PDB entry 4H8A | X-ray diffraction, 1.64 A resolution | chains A and B

[Chain A (and B)]
Protein: Ureidoglycolate dehydrogenase
Organism: Escherichia coli
Notes: EC 1.1.1.154; chain B of this document is another copy of the same molecule, construct and numbering; everything in this record applies to it too
Reference sequence: P77555 (ALLD_ECOLI); numbering as in UniProt (aligned over 1-337)
Amino-acid sequence (339 residues; each row starts with the number of its first residue; numbers below 1 keep their minus sign (Gly-1 is residue -1)):
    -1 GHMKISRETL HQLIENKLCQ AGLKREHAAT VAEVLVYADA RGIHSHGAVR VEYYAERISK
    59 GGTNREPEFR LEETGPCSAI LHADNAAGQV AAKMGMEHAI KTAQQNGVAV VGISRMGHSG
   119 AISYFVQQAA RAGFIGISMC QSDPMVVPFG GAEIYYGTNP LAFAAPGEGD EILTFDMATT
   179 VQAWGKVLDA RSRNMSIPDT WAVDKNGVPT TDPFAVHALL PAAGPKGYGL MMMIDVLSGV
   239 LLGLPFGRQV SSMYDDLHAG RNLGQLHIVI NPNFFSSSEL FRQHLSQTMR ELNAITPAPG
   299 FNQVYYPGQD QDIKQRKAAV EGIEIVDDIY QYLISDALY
Unresolved in the structure: -1 to 0 (chain B: -1 to 2, 316-337)
Construct notes: expression tag (-1 to 0)
Small-molecule neighbours:
  - NADH (NAI; 1,4-dihydronicotinamide adenine dinucleotide), molecule 1: Ile41, His44, His116, Gly118, Ala119, Ile120, Cys138, Gln139, Ser140, Thr156, Pro158, Thr172, Phe173, Asp174, Met175, Ala176, Gln180, Ala181, Lys184, Tyr303, Tyr304, Pro305, Gly306, Asp308, Gln309
  - NADH (NAI), molecule 2: Phe147, Pro223, Lys224, Tyr226
Curated features (UniProtKB/Swiss-Prot):
  - active site: His116 (Proton acceptor)
  - binding site (NAD(+)): Ser140, Asp174 to Ala176, Lys224, Gly306 to Asp308
  - site: Arg48 (Plays a crucial role in stabilizing the binding of (S)-ureidoglycolate)
  - mutagenesis: Ser43 (S43A: 4- and 10-fold decrease of the affinity for NAD and (S)-ureidoglycolate, respectively. Strong decrease of the catalytic efficiency), His44 (H44A: 16-fold decrease of the affinity for (S)-ureidoglycolate, but same affinity for NAD compared to the wild-type. Strong decrease of the catalytic efficiency), Arg48 (R48A: Loss of dehydrogenase activity), Tyr52 (Y52F: 2- and 16-fold decrease of the affinity for NAD and (S)-ureidoglycolate, respectively. Strong decrease of the catalytic efficiency), His116 (H116A: Loss of dehydrogenase activity), Ser140 (S140A: 2- and 12-fold decrease of the affinity for NAD and (S)-ureidoglycolate, respectively. Strong decrease of the catalytic efficiency), Asp141 (D141A: 5-fold decrease of the affinity for (S)-ureidoglycolate, but same affinity for NAD compared to the wild-type. Strong decrease of the catalytic efficiency ...), Met251 (M251A: 2- and 13-fold decrease of the affinity for NAD and (S)-ureidoglycolate, respectively. Slight decrease of the catalytic efficiency), Arg259 (R259A: 2- and 12-fold decrease of the affinity for NAD and (S)-ureidoglycolate, respectively. Slight decrease of the catalytic efficiency)
From the paper describing this entry:
  - binding site for NADH: His44, His116, Ser140, Phe147, Thr156, Pro158, Asp174, Pro223, Lys224, Tyr226, Tyr303, Tyr304, Pro305, Gly306, Asp308
  - conformationally variable residues (domain motion, side-chain flip): His44, Asp174, Val179 to Ser194, Asp308
  - specificity-determining residues: Asp308, Gln309

[Chain A / chain B interface]
Contacting residue pairs - 138 pairs, chain A then chain B:
  Thr72(A) - Phe272(B)  hydrogen bond (side chain-backbone)
  Pro74(A) - Asn104(B)
  Cys75(A) - Cys75(B)  hydrogen bond
  Ser76(A) - Phe272(B)
  Ser76(A) - Phe273(B)
  Ala77(A) - Phe273(B)
  Ile78(A) - Phe273(B)
  Asn104(A) - Pro74(B)
  Val106(A) - Val106(B)  hydrophobic
  Val106(A) - Val108(B)  hydrophobic
  Val108(A) - Val106(B)  hydrophobic
  Val108(A) - Phe273(B)
  Ile133(A) - Leu239(B)  hydrophobic
  Pro146(A) - Leu290(B)  hydrophobic
  Pro146(A) - Val302(B)  hydrophobic
  Phe147(A) - Phe299(B)  hydrophobic
  Phe147(A) - Val302(B)
  Gly148(A) - Pro295(B)
  Gly148(A) - Ala296(B)  hydrogen bond (backbone-backbone)
  Gly148(A) - Phe299(B)
  Gly148(A) - Val302(B)
  Gly149(A) - Thr294(B)
  Gly149(A) - Ala296(B)
  Gly149(A) - Val302(B)
  Ala150(A) - Thr294(B)  hydrogen bond (backbone-backbone)
  Ala150(A) - Pro295(B)
  Glu151(A) - Ile293(B)
  Glu151(A) - Thr294(B)  hydrogen bond (side chain-backbone)
  Tyr153(A) - Thr286(B)
  Tyr153(A) - Glu289(B)  hydrogen bond
  Tyr153(A) - Leu290(B)  hydrophobic
  Tyr154(A) - Thr286(B)
  Tyr154(A) - Leu290(B)
  Leu159(A) - Leu228(B)  hydrophobic
  Phe161(A) - Met230(B)  hydrophobic
  Phe161(A) - Met231(B)  hydrophobic
  Phe161(A) - Val234(B)  hydrophobic
  Leu171(A) - Met230(B)  hydrophobic
  Phe173(A) - Pro223(B)
  Phe173(A) - Lys224(B)
  Phe173(A) - Gly227(B)
  Phe173(A) - Leu228(B)
  Phe173(A) - Met231(B)  hydrophobic
  Met175(A) - Lys224(B)
  Ala176(A) - Lys224(B)  hydrogen bond (backbone-side chain)
  Thr178(A) - Lys224(B)  hydrogen bond (backbone-side chain)
  Val179(A) - Lys224(B)
  Asn204(A) - Pro297(B)
  Gly205(A) - Ala296(B)
  Val206(A) - Pro297(B)  hydrophobic
  Pro223(A) - Phe173(B)
  Lys224(A) - Phe173(B)
  Lys224(A) - Met175(B)
  Lys224(A) - Ala176(B)  hydrogen bond (side chain-backbone)
  Lys224(A) - Thr178(B)  hydrogen bond (side chain-backbone)
  Lys224(A) - Val179(B)  hydrogen bond (side chain-backbone)
  Tyr226(A) - Leu290(B)
  Tyr226(A) - Tyr303(B)  hydrogen bond (side chain-backbone)
  Tyr226(A) - Tyr304(B)
  Tyr226(A) - Pro305(B)
  Gly227(A) - Phe173(B)
  Leu228(A) - Leu159(B)  hydrophobic
  Leu228(A) - Phe173(B)
  Leu228(A) - Leu228(B)  hydrophobic
  Met230(A) - Phe161(B)  hydrophobic
  Met230(A) - Leu171(B)  hydrophobic
  Met231(A) - Phe161(B)  hydrophobic
  Met231(A) - Phe173(B)  hydrophobic
  Val234(A) - Phe161(B)  hydrophobic
  Val234(A) - Phe279(B)  hydrophobic
  Leu235(A) - Ile268(B)  hydrophobic
  Val238(A) - Ser274(B)
  Val238(A) - Phe279(B)  hydrophobic
  Val238(A) - His282(B)
  Val238(A) - Leu283(B)  hydrophobic
  Leu239(A) - Ile133(B)  hydrophobic
  Leu239(A) - Pro270(B)  hydrophobic
  Leu239(A) - Phe273(B)
  Leu239(A) - Ser274(B)  hydrogen bond (backbone-side chain)
  Leu239(A) - Phe279(B)  hydrophobic
  Leu240(A) - Ser274(B)
  Gly241(A) - Ser274(B)
  Phe244(A) - His282(B)
  Phe244(A) - Gln285(B)
  Phe244(A) - Thr286(B)
  Arg246(A) - Glu289(B)  salt bridge
  Arg246(A) - Ile293(B)
  Gln247(A) - Gln285(B)
  Ile268(A) - Leu235(B)  hydrophobic
  Ile268(A) - Leu239(B)  hydrophobic
  Pro270(A) - Leu239(B)  hydrophobic
  Phe272(A) - Thr72(B)  hydrogen bond (backbone-side chain)
  Phe272(A) - Ser76(B)
  Phe273(A) - Ser76(B)
  Phe273(A) - Ala77(B)
  Phe273(A) - Ile78(B)
  Phe273(A) - Val108(B)  hydrophobic
  Phe273(A) - Leu239(B)
  Phe273(A) - Leu240(B)  hydrophobic
  Ser274(A) - Leu239(B)  hydrogen bond (side chain-backbone)
  Ser274(A) - Gly241(B)
  Phe279(A) - Val234(B)  hydrophobic
  Phe279(A) - Val238(B)  hydrophobic
  Phe279(A) - Leu239(B)
  His282(A) - Val238(B)
  His282(A) - Phe244(B)
  Leu283(A) - Val238(B)  hydrophobic
  Gln285(A) - Phe244(B)
  Gln285(A) - Gln247(B)
  Thr286(A) - Tyr153(B)
  Thr286(A) - Tyr154(B)
  Thr286(A) - Phe244(B)
  Glu289(A) - Tyr153(B)  hydrogen bond
  Glu289(A) - Arg246(B)  salt bridge
  Leu290(A) - Tyr153(B)  hydrophobic
  Leu290(A) - Tyr154(B)
  Leu290(A) - Tyr226(B)
  Ile293(A) - Pro146(B)  hydrophobic
  Ile293(A) - Glu151(B)
  Ile293(A) - Arg246(B)
  Thr294(A) - Gly149(B)
  Thr294(A) - Ala150(B)  hydrogen bond (backbone-backbone)
  Thr294(A) - Glu151(B)  hydrogen bond (backbone-side chain)
  Pro295(A) - Gly148(B)
  Ala296(A) - Gly148(B)  hydrogen bond (backbone-backbone)
  Ala296(A) - Gly149(B)
  Ala296(A) - Asn204(B)
  Ala296(A) - Gly205(B)
  Pro297(A) - Asn204(B)
  Pro297(A) - Val206(B)  hydrophobic
  Phe299(A) - Gly148(B)
  Val302(A) - Pro146(B)  hydrophobic
  Val302(A) - Phe147(B)
  Val302(A) - Gly148(B)
  Val302(A) - Gly149(B)
  Tyr303(A) - Tyr226(B)  hydrogen bond (backbone-side chain)
  Tyr304(A) - Tyr226(B)
  Pro305(A) - Tyr226(B)
Interface residues without a listed pair, chain A (73 interface residues in all): Gly73, Ile135, Ala163, Ala220, Ala221, Ala292
Interface residues without a listed pair, chain B (73 interface residues in all): Gly73, Ile135, Ile152, Ala220, Ala221, Ala292

[Summary]
The chain A/chain B interface involves 73 residues from each chain; the contacts include 20 hydrogen bonds and
2 salt bridges. Polar contacts include Arg246(A)-Glu289(B), Thr72(A)-Phe272(B) and Cys75(A)-Cys75(B). Bound to
chain A: NADH. From the paper: a binding site for NADH at His44(A), His116(A) and Ser140(A) among others;
specificity determinants Asp308(A) and Gln309(A).
Chain A and chain B are both Ureidoglycolate dehydrogenase (Escherichia coli); the structure, Crystal
structure of ureidoglycolate dehydrogenase in binary complex with NADH, was determined by X-ray diffraction
(same publication as 4FJS).
